Entry 4DR4 (X-ray diffraction, 3.97 A resolution); this record covers chains A and H of the 23 polymer chains in the assembly.

[Chain A]
Molecule: 16S rRNA
Organism: Thermus thermophilus
Sequence (1522 nucleotides; row label = number of the first residue in the row; note: 42 numbers in that range are skipped by the numbering (no residue carries them; nothing is unmodelled there); a row labelled like 190A-190L holds insertion residues (190A, then the next letters in order); numbering starts at 0):
     0 UUUGUUGGAGAGUUUGAUCCUGGCUCAGGGUGAACGCUGGCGGCGUGCCU
    50 AAGACAUGCAAGUCGUGCGGG
    73 CCGCGGGGUUUU
    88 ACUCCG
    95 UGGUC
   101 AGCGGCGGACGGGUGAGUAACGCGUGGGU
  129A G
   130 ACCUACCCGGAAGAGGGGGACAACCCGGGGAAACUCGGGCUAAUCCCCCA
   180 UGUGGACCCGC
190A-190L CCCUUGGGGUGU
   191 GUCCAAAGGGCUUU
   216 GCCCGCUUCCGGAUGGGCCCGCGUCCCAUCAGCUAGUUGGUGGGGUAAUG
   266 GCCCACCAAGGCGACGACGGGUAGCCGGUCUGAGAGGAUGGCCGGCCACA
   316 GGGGCACUGAGACACGGGCCCCACUCCUACGGGAGGCAGCAGUUAGGAAU
   366 CUUCCGCAAUGGGCGCAAGCCUGACGGAGCGACGCCGCUUGGAGGAAGAA
   416 GCCCUUCGGGGUGUAAACUCCUGAA
   442 CCCGGGACGAAACCCCCGACGA
   474 GGGGACUGACGGUACCGGG
   494 GUAAUAGCGCCGGCCAACUCCGUGCCAGCAGCCGCGGUAAUACGGAGGGC
   544 GCGAGCGUUACCCGGAUUCACUGGGCGUAAAGGGCGUGUAGGCGGCCUGG
   594 GGCGUCCCAUGUGAAAGACCACGGCUCAACCGUGGGGGAGCGUGGGAUAC
   644 GCUCAGGCUAGACGGUGGGAGAGGGUGGUGGAAUUCCCGGAGUAGCGGUG
   694 AAAUGCGCAGAUACCGGGAGGAACGCCGAUGGCGAAGGCAGCCACCUGGU
   744 CCACCCGUGACGCUGAGGCGCGAAAGCGUGGGGAGCAAACCGGAUUAGAU
   794 ACCCGGGUAGUCCACGCCCUAAACGAUGCGCGCUAGGUCUCUGGGUCU
   848 CCUGGGGGCCGAAGCUAACGCGUUAAGCGCGCCGCCUGGGGAGUACGGCC
   898 GCAAGGCUGAAACUCAAAGGAAUUGACGGGGGCCCGCACAAGCGGUGGAG
   948 CAUGUGGUUUAAUUCGAAGXAACGCGAAGAACCUUACCAGGCCUUGACAU
   998 GCUAGG
 1003A G
  1004 AACCCGGGUGAAAGCCUGGGGUGCCCC
1030A-1030D GCGA
  1031 GGGGAGCCCUAGCACAGGUGCUGCAUGGCCGUCGUCAGCUCGUGCCGUGA
  1081 GGUGUUGGGUUAAGUCCCGCAACGAGCGCAACCCCCGCCGUUAGUUGCCA
  1131 GCGGUUCGGCCGGGCACUCUAACGGGACUGCCCGCGAAA
  1171 GCGGGAGGAAGGAGGGGACGACGUCUGGUCAGCAUGGCCCUUACGGCCUG
  1221 GGCGACACACGUGCUACAAUGCCCACUACAAAGCGAUGCCACCCGGCAAC
  1271 GGGGAGCUAAUCGCAAAAAGGUGGGCCCAGUUCGGAUUGGGGUCUGCAAC
  1321 CCGACCCCAUGAAGCCGGAAUCGCUAGUAAUCGCGGAUCAG
 1361A C
  1362 CAUGCCGCGGUGAAUACGUUCCCGGGCCUUGUACACACXGCCXGUXACGC
  1412 CAUGGGAGCGGGCUCUACCCGAAGUCGCCGGG
  1446 AGCCUACGGG
  1459 CAGGCGCCGAGGGUAGGGCCCGUGACUGGGGCGAAGUCGUAACAAGGUAG
  1509 CUGUACCGGAAGGUGCGGCUGGAUCCACUCCUUUCU
Disordered / not traced: 0-4, 1534-1538
Modified positions: PSU (pseudouridine-5'-monophosphate) at position 516, 7MG (7N-methyl-8-hydroguanosine-5'-monophosphate) at position 527, M2G (N2-dimethylguanosine-5'-monophosphate) at position 966, 5MC (5-methylcytidine-5'-monophosphate) at position 967, 2MG (2N-methylguanosine-5'-monophosphate) at position 1207, 5MC (5-methylcytidine-5'-monophosphate) at position 1400, 4OC (4n,o2'-methylcytidine-5'-monophosphate) at position 1402, 5MC (5-methylcytidine-5'-monophosphate) at position 1404, 5MC (5-methylcytidine-5'-monophosphate) at position 1407, UR3 (3-methyluridine-5'-monophoshate) at position 1498, MA6 (6N-dimethyladenosine-5'-monophoshate) at position 1518, MA6 (6N-dimethyladenosine-5'-monophoshate) at position 1519, PSU (pseudouridine-5'-monophosphate) at position 1540, PSU (pseudouridine-5'-monophosphate) at position 1541
Differences from the reference sequence: conflict C1534 (A2157 in M26923.1), A1535 (C2158 in M26923.1)
Ion coordination: Mg2+ site 1 near U5 (its only coordinating residue here); Mg2+ site 2 near U12 (its only coordinating residue here); Mg2+ site 3 near G21 (its only coordinating residue here); Mg2+ site 4 near C48 (its only coordinating residue here); Mg2+ site 5 near A53 (its only coordinating residue here); Mg2+ site 6: A59, C386; Mg2+ site 7 near U62 (its only coordinating residue here); Mg2+ site 8: G107, G324; Mg2+ site 9: A109, G331; Mg2+ site 10 near G111 (its only coordinating residue here); Mg2+ site 11 near G113 (its only coordinating residue here); Mg2+ site 12: G117, G289; 83 more Mg2+ sites not listed
Small-molecule neighbours:
  - paromomycin (PAR), molecule 1: U30, G31, C48, U49, U304, G306, C554, C555
  - paromomycin (PAR), molecule 2: G31, C47, C48, A50, A51, G52, A53, G113, U114, G115, A353, C355, A356, G357, U358, U359, A360, G361, C366
  - paromomycin (PAR), molecule 3: G64, U65, G68, G69, G70, G93, U95, G96, G97, U98, C99
  - paromomycin (PAR), molecule 4: C106, U133, A134, C135, C136, C221, U222, C225, G226, G227, A228, A325
  - paromomycin (PAR), molecule 5: A119, A120, C121, G122, C123, G236, C237, G238, U239, C240, C241, C242, G281, A282, G284, G285
  - paromomycin (PAR), molecule 6: G127, G128, U129, C131, G230, G231, C233, U605, G606
  - paromomycin (PAR), molecule 7: A412, G413, A414, A415, C417, C418, C419, G424, G425, G426, U427, G428
  - paromomycin (PAR), molecule 8: G567, G568, C569, G570, G575, G821, C822, G874, C875, C877, G881
  - paromomycin (PAR), molecule 9: U598, C599, C600, A602, U603, G604, A632, G633, C634, G635, U636, G637
  - paromomycin (PAR), molecule 10: G604, U605, G606, A608, G629, G630, G631
  - paromomycin (PAR), molecule 11: G610, A611, C612, C613, A614, A622, C623, C624, G625, U626, G627
  - paromomycin (PAR), molecule 12: G661, G662, A663, G664, G666, C739, U740, G741, G742, U743
  - paromomycin (PAR), molecule 13: U669, G670, G671, U672, G673, G714, A715, A716, C717, G734, C805, C806, A807
  - paromomycin (PAR), molecule 14: A716, C717, G718, C732, A733, A767, C805, C806, G1525, G1526
  - paromomycin (PAR), molecule 15: G771, U772, G773, G774, G775, G776, A802, G803
  - paromomycin (PAR), molecule 16: G933, C1060, G1061, U1062, U1065, C1066, C1189, G1190
  - paromomycin (PAR), molecule 17: G1258, C1259, C1260, A1261, C1262, C1270, G1271, G1272, G1273, G1274, C1314, U1315
  - paromomycin (PAR), molecule 18: G1405, U1406, 5MC_1407, A1408, C1409, G1489, C1490, G1491, A1492, A1493, G1494, U1495, C1496

[Chain H]
Molecule: 30S ribosomal protein S8
Organism: Thermus thermophilus
UniProt: Q5SHQ2 (RS8_THET8); numbering as in UniProt (aligned over 1-138)
Sequence (138 residues; numbered 1 to 138; the number before each row is that of its first residue):
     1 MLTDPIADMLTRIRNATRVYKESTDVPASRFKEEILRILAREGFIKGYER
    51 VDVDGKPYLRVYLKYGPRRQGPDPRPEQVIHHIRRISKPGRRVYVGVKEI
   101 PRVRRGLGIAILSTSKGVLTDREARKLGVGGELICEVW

[How chain A and chain H interact]
Contacting residue pairs (74; chain A residue first):
  C564(A) / Arg-91(H)  hydrogen bond to the sugar
  C586(A) / Thr-3(H)  sugar contact
  C586(A) / Pro-89(H)  phosphate contact
  C586(A) / Gly-90(H)  sugar contact
  G587(A) / Met-1(H)  base contact
  G587(A) / Thr-3(H)  sugar contact
  G587(A) / Pro-89(H)  phosphate contact
  G587(A) / Arg-92(H)  salt bridge to the phosphate
  G588(A) / Leu-2(H)  sugar contact
  G588(A) / Pro-5(H)  sugar contact
  C589(A) / Pro-5(H)  phosphate contact
  C589(A) / Ala-28(H)  sugar contact
  C589(A) / Lys-32(H)  phosphate contact
  C590(A) / Ser-29(H)  phosphate contact
  C590(A) / Arg-30(H)  hydrogen bond to the phosphate
  U591(A) / Arg-30(H)  salt bridge to the phosphate
  G597(A) / Tyr-94(H)  hydrogen bond to the base
  U598(A) / Tyr-94(H)  sugar contact
  C599(A) / Val-95(H)  sugar contact
  C599(A) / Gly-96(H)  phosphate contact
  C599(A) / Val-97(H)  phosphate contact
  C599(A) / Val-129(H)  sugar contact
  C599(A) / Gly-130(H)  hydrogen bond to the sugar
  C599(A) / Gly-131(H)  sugar contact
  C600(A) / Gly-96(H)  phosphate contact
  C600(A) / Val-97(H)  hydrogen bond to the phosphate
  C600(A) / Gly-128(H)  sugar contact
  C601(A) / Lys-98(H)  salt bridge to the phosphate
  A640(A) / Ser-115(H)  hydrogen bond to the sugar
  A640(A) / Lys-116(H)  hydrogen bond to the sugar
  U641(A) / Ser-115(H)  sugar contact
  A642(A) / Phe-31(H)  sugar contact
  A642(A) / Ser-113(H)  hydrogen bond to the base
  A642(A) / Thr-114(H)  hydrogen bond to the base
  A642(A) / Ser-115(H)  base contact
  A642(A) / Val-118(H)  sugar contact
  C643(A) / Phe-31(H)  sugar contact
  C643(A) / Ser-113(H)  hydrogen bond to the sugar
  C643(A) / Glu-132(H)  hydrogen bond to the sugar
  G644(A) / Arg-92(H)  sugar contact
  U652(A) / Lys-56(H)  phosphate contact
  A653(A) / Lys-56(H)  salt bridge to the phosphate
  A653(A) / Pro-57(H)  base contact
  G654(A) / Met-1(H)  sugar contact
  A753(A) / Met-1(H)  base contact
  G823(A) / Thr-3(H)  base contact
  C824(A) / Met-1(H)  sugar contact
  G825(A) / Leu-2(H)  sugar contact
  G825(A) / Asp-8(H)  hydrogen bond to the sugar
  G825(A) / Thr-11(H)  base contact
  G825(A) / Arg-12(H)  hydrogen bond to the sugar
  C826(A) / Arg-12(H)  salt bridge to the phosphate
  C826(A) / Asn-15(H)  hydrogen bond to the base
  U827(A) / Val-19(H)  sugar contact
  A828(A) / Val-19(H)  phosphate contact
  A828(A) / Lys-21(H)  salt bridge to the phosphate
  A860(A) / Arg-75(H)  hydrogen bond to the phosphate
  G861(A) / Arg-75(H)  salt bridge to the phosphate
  G874(A) / Asn-15(H)  base contact
  C875(A) / Thr-11(H)  sugar contact
  C875(A) / Arg-14(H)  hydrogen bond to the sugar
  C875(A) / Asn-15(H)  hydrogen bond to the sugar
  G876(A) / Ala-7(H)  sugar contact
  G876(A) / Thr-11(H)  hydrogen bond to the sugar
  G876(A) / Arg-14(H)  hydrogen bond to the phosphate
  C877(A) / Thr-3(H)  hydrogen bond to the base
  C877(A) / Asp-4(H)  hydrogen bond to the sugar
  C877(A) / Ala-7(H)  sugar contact
  C877(A) / Lys-88(H)  salt bridge to the phosphate
  C877(A) / Pro-89(H)  sugar contact
  G878(A) / Thr-3(H)  sugar contact
  G878(A) / Lys-88(H)  phosphate contact
  G878(A) / Pro-89(H)  phosphate contact
  C879(A) / Gly-90(H)  phosphate contact
Other interface residues (no listed pair), chain A (37 interface residues in all): G755, A859
Other interface residues (no listed pair), chain H (43 interface residues in all): Arg-18, Gly-117

[In short]
37 residues of chain A and 43 residues of chain H are in contact; the contacts include 21 hydrogen bonds and 8
salt bridges. Polar contacts include G597(A)/Tyr-94(H), A642(A)/Ser-113(H) and A642(A)/Thr-114(H). Chain A
binds 18 copies of paromomycin.
Here chain A is 16S rRNA and chain H is 30S ribosomal protein S8, both from Thermus thermophilus. Entry 4DR4
(Crystal structure of the Thermus thermophilus (HB8) 30S ribosomal subunit with codon, cognate transfer RNA
anticodon ...) was determined by X-ray diffraction (same publication as 4DR1, 4DR2, 4DR3, 4DR5, 4DR6 and
4DR7).
